6X04 - chains A and D of the 12 polymer chains in the assembly; structure by X-ray diffraction, 2.68 A resolution.

== Chain A ==
Name: Nucleoporin NUP133
From: Saccharomyces cerevisiae (strain ATCC 204508 / S288c)
UniProtKB: P36161 (NU133_YEAST); residue numbers follow UniProt; this construct covers 55-481
Sequence (428 residues; each row starts with the number of its first residue):
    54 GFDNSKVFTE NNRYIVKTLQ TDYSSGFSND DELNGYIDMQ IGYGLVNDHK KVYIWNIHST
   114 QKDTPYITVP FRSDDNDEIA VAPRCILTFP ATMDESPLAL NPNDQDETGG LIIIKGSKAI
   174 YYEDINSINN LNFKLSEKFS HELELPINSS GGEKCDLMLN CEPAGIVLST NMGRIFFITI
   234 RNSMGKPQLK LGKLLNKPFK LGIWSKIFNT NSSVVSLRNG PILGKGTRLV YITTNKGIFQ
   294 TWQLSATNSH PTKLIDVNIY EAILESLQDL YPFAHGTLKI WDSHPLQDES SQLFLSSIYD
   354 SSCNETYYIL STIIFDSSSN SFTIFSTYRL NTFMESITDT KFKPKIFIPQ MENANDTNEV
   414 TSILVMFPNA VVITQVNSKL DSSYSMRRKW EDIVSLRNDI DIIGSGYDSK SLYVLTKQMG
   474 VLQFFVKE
Disordered / not traced: 54-60, 80-83, 112-117, 125-135, 144-159, 186-189, 251-263
Construct notes: expression tag (54)
From the paper describing this entry:
  - conformationally variable residues (order/disorder transition): Leu72 to Leu86, Pro143 to Glu160, Glu176 to Glu190, Met404 to Glu412

== Chain D ==
Name: Vhh-SAN5
From: Vicugna pacos
Notes: antibody fragment or engineered binder
Sequence (118 residues; numbered 1 to 118; the number before each row is that of its first residue):
     1 QVQLVESGGG LVQAGGSLRL SCAASGSIGS LDAMAWYRRA PGKQRERVAS ISRYGTYYVD
    61 SVKGRFTISR DNAKNTVYLQ MNSLKPEDTG VYYCKGVMEV GGVIDEYWGQ GTQVTVSS
Disordered / not traced: 1, 118

== How chain A and chain D interact ==
Residue-residue contacts (28; chain A residue first):
  Thr62(A) - Leu11(D)
  Asn64(A) - Leu11(D)
  Asn65(A) - Gln113(D)
  Arg66(A) - Gly111(D)
  Arg66(A) - Thr112(D)  hydrogen bond
  Tyr67(A) - Gly9(D)
  Tyr67(A) - Gly10(D)
  Tyr67(A) - Leu11(D)  hydrophobic
  Val69(A) - Leu11(D)  hydrophobic
  Asn384(A) - Ser21(D)
  Thr385(A) - Gly8(D)
  Arg441(A) - Gln3(D)  hydrogen bond (backbone-side chain)
  Arg441(A) - Val5(D)
  Lys442(A) - Val5(D)
  Glu444(A) - Ser7(D)  hydrogen bond (backbone-side chain)
  Glu444(A) - Gly8(D)  hydrogen bond (backbone-backbone)
  Asp445(A) - Gly9(D)
  Asp445(A) - Thr112(D)
  Ile446(A) - Gly8(D)
  Ile446(A) - Gly9(D)  hydrogen bond (backbone-backbone)
  Ile446(A) - Gly10(D)
  Ile446(A) - Leu11(D)  hydrogen bond (backbone-backbone)
  Ile446(A) - Leu18(D)  hydrophobic
  Val447(A) - Leu11(D)
  Ser448(A) - Leu11(D)  hydrogen bond (backbone-backbone)
  Ser448(A) - Val12(D)
  Ser448(A) - Ser17(D)
  Arg450(A) - Gln13(D)
Other interface residues (no listed pair), chain A (21 interface residues in all): Arg382, Met387, Met439, Arg440, Trp443
Other interface residues (no listed pair), chain D (20 interface residues in all): Glu6, Arg19, Tyr78, Gln110, Thr115

== Summary ==
21 residues of chain A face 20 of chain D across their interface, with 7 hydrogen bonds. Polar contacts
include Arg66(A)-Thr112(D), Arg441(A)-Gln3(D) and Glu444(A)-Ser7(D). From the paper: conformational
variability at Leu72(A), Pro143(A) and Glu176(A) among others.
Here chain A is Nucleoporin NUP133 (Saccharomyces cerevisiae (strain ATCC 204508 / S288c)) and chain D is
Vhh-SAN5 (Vicugna pacos). Entry 6X04 (Nup133 (aa55-481) from S. cerevisiae bound by VHH-SAN5) was determined
by X-ray diffraction together with 6X02, 6X03 and 6X05 from the same study.
